PDB entry 7JGA | electron microscopy, 3.20 A resolution | chains C and F of the 20 polymer chains in the assembly

Chain C:
Molecule: ATP synthase subunit alpha
Source organism: Mycolicibacterium smegmatis
Notes: EC 7.1.2.2
UniProtKB: A0A0D6IV93 (A0A0D6IV93_MYCSM); residues 1-548 here = UniProt positions 1-548
Sequence (548 residues; each row starts with the number of its first residue):
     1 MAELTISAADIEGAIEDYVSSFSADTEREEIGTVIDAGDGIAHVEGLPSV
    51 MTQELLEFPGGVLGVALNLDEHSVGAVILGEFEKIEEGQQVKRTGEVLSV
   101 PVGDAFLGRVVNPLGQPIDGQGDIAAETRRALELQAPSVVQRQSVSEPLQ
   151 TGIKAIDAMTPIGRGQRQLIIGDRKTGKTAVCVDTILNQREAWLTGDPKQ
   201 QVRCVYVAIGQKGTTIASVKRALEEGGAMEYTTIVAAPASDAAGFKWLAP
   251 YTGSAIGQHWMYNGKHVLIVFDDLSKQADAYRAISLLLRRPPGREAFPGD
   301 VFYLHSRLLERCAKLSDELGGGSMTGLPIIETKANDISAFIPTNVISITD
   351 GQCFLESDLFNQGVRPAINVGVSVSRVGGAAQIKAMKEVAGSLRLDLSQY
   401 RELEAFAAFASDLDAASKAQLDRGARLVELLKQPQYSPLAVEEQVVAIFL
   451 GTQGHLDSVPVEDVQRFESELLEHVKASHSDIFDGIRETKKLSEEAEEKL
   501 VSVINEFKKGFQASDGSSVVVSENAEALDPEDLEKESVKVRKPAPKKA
Unresolved in the structure: 1-8, 23-28, 516-532, 547-548
Ion coordination: Mg2+: Thr-179 (together with ATP)
Ligand contacts: ATP: Arg-174, Lys-175, Thr-176, Gly-177, Lys-178, Thr-179, Ala-180, Gln-211, Asp-272, Asp-273, Glu-331, Phe-360, Arg-365, Pro-366, Gln-433, Pro-434, Gln-435

Chain F:
Molecule: ATP synthase subunit beta
Source organism: Mycolicibacterium smegmatis
Notes: EC 7.1.2.2
UniProtKB: A0A0D6IU77 (A0A0D6IU77_MYCSM); numbering as in UniProt (aligned over 1-475)
Sequence (475 residues; row label = number of the first residue in the row):
     1 MTATAEKTAGRVVRITGPVVDVEFPRGSVPELFNALHAEITFGALAKTLT
    51 LEVAQHLGDSLVRCISMQPTDGLVRGVEVTDTGASISVPVGDGVKGHVFN
   101 ALGDCLDDPGYGKDFEHWSIHRKPPAFSDLEPRTEMLETGLKVVDLLTPY
   151 VRGGKIALFGGAGVGKTVLIQEMINRIARNFGGTSVFAGVGERTREGNDL
   201 WVELADANVLKDTALVFGQMDEPPGTRMRVALSALTMAEFFRDEQGQDVL
   251 LFIDNIFRFTQAGSEVSTLLGRMPSAVGYQPTLADEMGELQERITSTRGR
   301 SITSMQAVYVPADDYTDPAPATTFAHLDATTELSRAVFSKGIFPAVDPLA
   351 SSSTILDPAIVGDEHYRVAQEVIRILQRYKDLQDIIAILGIDELSEEDKQ
   401 LVNRARRIERFLSQNMMAAEQFTGQPGSTVPLKETIEAFDKLTKGEFDHL
   451 PEQAFFLIGGLDDLAKKAESLGAKL
Unresolved in the structure: 1-7, 472-475
Ligand contacts: ATP: Ser-353, Thr-354, Leu-356, Asp-357, Tyr-366

Chain C / chain F interface:
Pairs across the interface - 118 pairs, chain C then chain F:
  Gly-46(C) / Arg-75(F)  hydrogen bond (backbone-side chain)
  Leu-47(C) / Arg-75(F)  hydrogen bond (backbone-side chain)
  Pro-48(C) / Arg-75(F)
  Ser-49(C) / Val-74(F)
  Met-51(C) / Phe-42(F)  hydrophobic
  Met-51(C) / Gly-72(F)
  Met-51(C) / Leu-73(F)
  Met-51(C) / Val-74(F)  hydrophobic
  Thr-52(C) / Ile-15(F)
  Thr-52(C) / Thr-70(F)
  Thr-52(C) / Gly-72(F)  hydrogen bond (backbone-backbone)
  Thr-52(C) / Leu-73(F)  hydrogen bond (backbone-backbone)
  Gln-53(C) / Asp-71(F)  hydrogen bond
  Asn-68(C) / Ile-15(F)
  Asn-68(C) / Thr-16(F)
  Leu-69(C) / Arg-14(F)
  Leu-69(C) / Ile-15(F)  hydrogen bond (backbone-backbone)
  Leu-69(C) / Arg-75(F)
  Asp-70(C) / Val-13(F)
  Asp-70(C) / Arg-75(F)  hydrogen bond (backbone-side chain)
  Glu-71(C) / Val-13(F)
  Glu-71(C) / Arg-14(F)  salt bridge
  Ser-73(C) / Arg-75(F)
  Val-74(C) / Arg-75(F)
  Gly-95(C) / Phe-42(F)
  Glu-96(C) / Phe-42(F)
  Val-97(C) / Phe-42(F)  hydrophobic
  Glu-133(C) / Asp-71(F)
  Leu-134(C) / Leu-45(F)  hydrophobic
  Ala-136(C) / Asp-221(F)
  Pro-137(C) / Thr-194(F)
  Ser-138(C) / Thr-194(F)
  Val-139(C) / Thr-194(F)
  Val-139(C) / Gly-197(F)
  Val-139(C) / Asn-198(F)  hydrogen bond (backbone-side chain)
  Val-139(C) / Phe-217(F)  hydrophobic
  Val-139(C) / Gln-219(F)
  Val-140(C) / Leu-106(F)
  Val-140(C) / Asp-107(F)
  Arg-142(C) / Thr-194(F)
  Arg-142(C) / Asn-198(F)  hydrogen bond (backbone-side chain)
  Val-145(C) / Arg-195(F)
  Arg-167(C) / Arg-193(F)
  Arg-167(C) / Arg-195(F)
  Pro-291(C) / Thr-268(F)
  Arg-294(C) / Val-277(F)
  Arg-294(C) / Tyr-279(F)
  Arg-294(C) / Pro-311(F)
  Arg-294(C) / Asp-317(F)  salt bridge
  Gly-299(C) / Glu-265(F)
  Asp-300(C) / Glu-265(F)
  Phe-302(C) / Arg-258(F)
  Phe-302(C) / Gln-261(F)
  Tyr-303(C) / Met-220(F)
  Tyr-303(C) / Asp-221(F)  hydrogen bond (side chain-backbone)
  Tyr-303(C) / Glu-222(F)
  Tyr-303(C) / Pro-223(F)
  Tyr-303(C) / Arg-227(F)
  Tyr-303(C) / Glu-265(F)
  Ser-306(C) / Met-220(F)
  Glu-310(C) / Glu-192(F)
  Glu-310(C) / Arg-193(F)
  Glu-310(C) / Thr-194(F)  hydrogen bond
  Glu-310(C) / Met-220(F)
  Glu-310(C) / Asp-221(F)
  Ile-337(C) / Arg-335(F)
  Ser-338(C) / Ala-312(F)
  Ser-338(C) / Asp-313(F)
  Thr-343(C) / Ala-162(F)
  Thr-343(C) / Tyr-309(F)  hydrogen bond (backbone-side chain)
  Thr-343(C) / Ala-312(F)
  Asn-344(C) / Tyr-309(F)
  Ile-346(C) / Ala-162(F)  hydrophobic
  Ile-346(C) / Gly-163(F)
  Ser-347(C) / Arg-193(F)  hydrogen bond (backbone-side chain)
  Ser-347(C) / Met-220(F)
  Ser-347(C) / Arg-258(F)  hydrogen bond
  Ser-347(C) / Tyr-309(F)
  Ile-348(C) / Met-220(F)  hydrophobic
  Thr-349(C) / Arg-193(F)
  Asp-350(C) / Arg-193(F)
  Asp-350(C) / Arg-195(F)  salt bridge
  Gly-371(C) / Phe-338(F)
  Gly-371(C) / Ser-339(F)
  Val-372(C) / Phe-338(F)
  Val-374(C) / Phe-338(F)  hydrophobic
  Arg-376(C) / Gly-163(F)
  Arg-376(C) / Arg-193(F)
  Arg-376(C) / Gln-421(F)  hydrogen bond (backbone-side chain)
  Arg-376(C) / Phe-422(F)
  Val-377(C) / Gln-421(F)
  Gly-378(C) / Gln-421(F)
  Gly-379(C) / Gln-421(F)  hydrogen bond (backbone-backbone)
  Gly-391(C) / Phe-422(F)
  Gly-391(C) / Thr-423(F)
  Ser-392(C) / Thr-423(F)  hydrogen bond (side chain-backbone)
  Arg-394(C) / Phe-338(F)
  Leu-395(C) / Gly-341(F)
  Leu-395(C) / Phe-422(F)
  Leu-395(C) / Thr-423(F)
  Leu-395(C) / Phe-456(F)  hydrophobic
  Leu-395(C) / Leu-457(F)  hydrophobic
  Ser-398(C) / Ser-339(F)
  Ser-398(C) / Gly-341(F)
  Gln-399(C) / Lys-340(F)  hydrogen bond (side chain-backbone)
  Gln-399(C) / Ile-342(F)
  Gln-399(C) / Arg-410(F)  hydrogen bond
  Gln-399(C) / Phe-456(F)
  Leu-403(C) / Arg-406(F)
  Phe-406(C) / Ile-386(F)  hydrophobic
  Phe-406(C) / Ile-391(F)  hydrophobic
  Phe-406(C) / Arg-406(F)
  Phe-409(C) / Ala-387(F)
  Ser-411(C) / Asp-392(F)  hydrogen bond
  Ala-416(C) / Pro-451(F)  hydrophobic
  Ala-416(C) / Gln-453(F)
  Ser-417(C) / Gln-453(F)
  Gln-420(C) / Gln-453(F)  hydrogen bond
Interface residues without a listed pair, chain C (78 interface residues in all): Val-50, Leu-67, His-72, Ala-131, Gln-135, Gln-143, Ser-144, Gln-166, Arg-290, Ala-339, Gln-352, Ser-373, Ser-375, Glu-402, Ala-410
Interface residues without a listed pair, chain F (73 interface residues in all): Ala-44, Lys-47, Pro-69, Glu-196, Asp-199, Trp-201, Val-202, Gly-278, Tyr-379, Ile-388, Gly-390, Val-402, Gly-424, Glu-452

In short:
Chain C and chain F form an interface of 78 and 73 residues respectively; the contacts include 21 hydrogen
bonds and 3 salt bridges. Among the polar pairs are Glu-71(C)/Arg-14(F), Arg-294(C)/Asp-317(F) and
Asp-350(C)/Arg-195(F). Ligands of chain C: ATP. Ligands of chain F: ATP.
Here chain C is ATP synthase subunit alpha and chain F is ATP synthase subunit beta, both from
Mycolicibacterium smegmatis. Entry 7JGA (Cryo-EM structure of bedaquiline-saturated Mycobacterium smegmatis
ATP synthase rotational state 3) was determined by electron microscopy, deposited together with 7JG5, 7JG6,
7JG7, 7JG8, 7JG9, 7JGB and 7JGC.
